Entry 7EDR (X-ray diffraction, 2.53 A resolution); this record covers chains A and C of the 4 polymer chains in the assembly.

[Chain A]
Protein: Moesin/ezrin/radixin homolog 2
Source organism: Drosophila melanogaster
UniProtKB: Q24564 (MERH_DROME); residue numbers follow UniProt; this construct covers 8-314
Amino-acid sequence (307 residues; row label = number of the first residue in the row):
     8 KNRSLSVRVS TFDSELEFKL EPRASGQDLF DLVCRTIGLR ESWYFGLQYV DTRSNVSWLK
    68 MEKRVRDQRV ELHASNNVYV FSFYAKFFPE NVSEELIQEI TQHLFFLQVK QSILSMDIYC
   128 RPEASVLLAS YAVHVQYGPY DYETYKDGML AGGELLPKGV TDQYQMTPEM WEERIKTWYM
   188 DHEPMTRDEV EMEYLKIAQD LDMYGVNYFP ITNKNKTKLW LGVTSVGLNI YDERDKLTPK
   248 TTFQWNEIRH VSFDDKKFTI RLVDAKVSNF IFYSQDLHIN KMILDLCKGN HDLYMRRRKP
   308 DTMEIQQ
Not modelled in the structure: 8-10, 313-314

[Chain C]
Protein: Moesin/ezrin/radixin homolog 2
Source organism: Drosophila melanogaster
UniProtKB: Q24564 (MERH_DROME); residues 510-635 here = UniProt positions 510-635
Amino-acid sequence (126 residues; numbered 510 to 635; the number before each row is that of its first residue):
   510 STNDLETAGG AELTTHSSHY LVQGDNSSGI SDDFEPKEFI LTDNEMEQIT NEMERNHLDY
   570 LRNSKQVQSQ LQTLRSEIAP HKIEENQSNL DILSEAQIKA GENKYSTLKK LKSGSTKARV
   630 AFFEEL
Not modelled in the structure: 510-515

[Interface between chain A and chain C]
Contacting residue pairs - 111 pairs, chain A then chain C:
  Gln34(A) with Ser540(C), hydrogen bond
  Trp50(A) with Ile539(C), hydrophobic; Asp541(C)
  Met68(A) with Ser540(C)
  Glu97(A) with Met562(C)
  Glu101(A) with Asn565(C)
  Tyr126(A) with Leu599(C), hydrophobic; Asp600(C), hydrogen bond; Ser603(C)
  Arg128(A) with Arg584(C); Ser603(C), hydrogen bond; Ile607(C)
  Glu130(A) with Leu580(C); Leu583(C); Arg584(C)
  Ala131(A) with Leu580(C)
  Val133(A) with Leu583(C), hydrophobic
  Leu134(A) with Val576(C), hydrophobic
  Asp169(A) with Ile592(C); Asn595(C), hydrogen bond (backbone-side chain)
  Gln170(A) with Lys591(C); Ile592(C), hydrogen bond (backbone-backbone); Asn595(C); Gln596(C), hydrogen bond; Asp600(C), hydrogen bond
  Tyr171(A) with Ile587(C); His590(C); Lys591(C); Ile592(C)
  Gln172(A) with His590(C), hydrogen bond (backbone-backbone); Ile592(C)
  Met173(A) with Ile587(C), hydrophobic; His590(C)
  Met177(A) with His590(C)
  Trp178(A) with Ile587(C), hydrophobic
  Arg181(A) with Glu586(C), salt bridge; Ile587(C)
  Trp185(A) with Gln579(C), hydrogen bond; Leu580(C), hydrophobic
  Lys203(A) with Tyr569(C)
  Ile204(A) with Tyr569(C)
  Gln206(A) with Lys613(C); Tyr614(C), hydrogen bond (backbone-side chain)
  Asp207(A) with His566(C); Tyr569(C); Lys613(C); Tyr614(C), hydrogen bond
  Leu208(A) with Lys613(C), hydrogen bond (backbone-side chain)
  Asp209(A) with Gln606(C), hydrogen bond; Lys613(C), hydrogen bond (backbone-side chain)
  Tyr211(A) with Lys613(C), hydrogen bond (backbone-side chain)
  Asn220(A) with Phe632(C), hydrogen bond (side chain-backbone); Leu635(C), hydrogen bond (side chain-backbone)
  Lys221(A) with Phe632(C), hydrogen bond (side chain-backbone); Glu633(C)
  Asn222(A) with Glu633(C), hydrogen bond (side chain-backbone)
  Thr224(A) with Leu635(C), hydrogen bond (side chain-backbone)
  Val233(A) with Lys621(C)
  Asn236(A) with Leu617(C)
  Arg241(A) with Asn598(C); Leu602(C)
  Asp242(A) with Leu602(C)
  Leu244(A) with Leu599(C); Leu602(C), hydrophobic; Ser603(C)
  Thr245(A) with Thr616(C)
  Pro246(A) with Leu620(C)
  Lys247(A) with Leu620(C); Phe631(C)
  Thr248(A) with Leu620(C); Arg628(C); Phe631(C)
  Thr249(A) with Leu617(C); Lys621(C); Arg628(C), hydrogen bond (backbone-side chain)
  Phe250(A) with Arg628(C); Val629(C), hydrophobic
  Gln251(A) with Lys621(C), hydrogen bond
  Asn253(A) with Tyr529(C), hydrogen bond
  Glu254(A) with Thr625(C), hydrogen bond; Arg628(C), salt bridge
  Leu269(A) with Thr625(C); Val629(C), hydrophobic
  Val274(A) with Thr625(C); Lys626(C); Val629(C), hydrophobic
  Ser275(A) with Val629(C)
  Phe277(A) with Val629(C), hydrophobic; Phe632(C), hydrophobic; Glu633(C)
  Ile278(A) with Phe632(C)
  Gly296(A) with Ile539(C)
  Leu300(A) with Ile539(C), hydrophobic
  Met302(A) with Val531(C), hydrophobic; Phe548(C); Leu550(C), hydrophobic; Met555(C), hydrophobic
  Arg303(A) with Ile539(C); Asp541(C), salt bridge; Phe543(C)
  Arg305(A) with Leu550(C); Met555(C); Ile558(C); Met562(C)
  Lys306(A) with Pro545(C); Phe548(C)
  Asp308(A) with Glu544(C)
  Thr309(A) with Phe543(C); Glu544(C); Pro545(C); Phe548(C)
Other interface residues (no listed pair), chain A (68 interface residues in all): Phe94, Asn98, Pro129, Asp188, Leu226, Ile237, Asn276, Phe279, Asp299, Tyr301
Other interface residues (no listed pair), chain C (53 interface residues in all): Gly538, Ala588, Glu604, Glu634

[In short]
68 residues of chain A face 53 of chain C across their interface, with 24 hydrogen bonds and 3 salt bridges.
Polar pairs include Arg181(A)-Glu586(C), Glu254(A)-Arg628(C) and Arg303(A)-Asp541(C).
Chain A is Moesin/ezrin/radixin homolog 2 and chain C is Moesin/ezrin/radixin homolog 2, both from Drosophila
melanogaster; the structure, The crystal structure of the FERM and C-terminal domain complex of Drosophila
Merlin, was determined by X-ray diffraction.
